PDB entry 7VYM | electron microscopy, 3.68 A resolution | chains A and B of the 5 polymer chains in the assembly

Chain A:
Protein: Capsid protein VP1
From: Coxsackievirus B3
Chain sequence (284 residues; row label = number of the first residue in the row):
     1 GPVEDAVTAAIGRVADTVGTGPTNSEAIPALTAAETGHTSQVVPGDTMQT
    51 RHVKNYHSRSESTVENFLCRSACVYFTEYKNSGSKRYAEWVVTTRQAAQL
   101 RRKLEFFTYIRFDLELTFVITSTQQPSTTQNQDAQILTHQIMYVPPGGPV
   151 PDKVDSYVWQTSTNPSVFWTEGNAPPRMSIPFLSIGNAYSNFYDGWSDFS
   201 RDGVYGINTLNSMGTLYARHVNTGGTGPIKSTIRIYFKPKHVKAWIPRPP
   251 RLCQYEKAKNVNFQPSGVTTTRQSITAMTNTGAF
Unresolved in the structure: 1-12, 280-284
From the paper describing this entry:
  - conformationally variable residues (loop rearrangement): N208 to L216

Chain B:
Protein: Capsid protein VP2
From: Coxsackievirus B3
Chain sequence (263 residues; row label = number of the first residue in the row):
     1 SPTVEECGYSDRVRSITLGNSTITTQECANVVVGYGVWPDYLKDNEATAE
    51 DQPTQPDVATCRFYTLDSVQWQKTSPGWWWKLPDALSNLGLFGQNMQYHY
   101 LGRTGYTIHVQCNASKFHQGCLLVVCVPEAEMGCATLDNTPSSAELLGGD
   151 AAKEFAGEPIASGSNKLVQRVVYNAGMGIGVGNLTIFPHQWINLRTNNSA
   201 TIVMPYTNSVPMDNMFRHNNVTLMVIPFVPLDYCPGSTTYVPITVTIAPM
   251 NAEYNGLRLAGHQ
Unresolved in the structure: 1-7, 263

Interface between chain A and chain B:
Contacting residue pairs (106; chain A residue first):
  A34(A) with W191(B)
  E35(A) with Q190(B); W191(B), hydrogen bond (backbone-backbone); N193(B), hydrogen bond; T196(B); N197(B)
  T36(A) with A29(B); N30(B); V32(B)
  G37(A) with H189(B)
  T108(A) with E129(B)
  Y109(A) with E129(B), hydrogen bond; T207(B), hydrogen bond (side chain-backbone); N208(B), hydrogen bond; S209(B)
  G186(A) with V210(B)
  N187(A) with S209(B)
  A188(A) with S209(B)
  S190(A) with S209(B), hydrogen bond
  F192(A) with E129(B); E131(B)
  Y193(A) with E129(B); E131(B), hydrogen bond (backbone-side chain); D213(B); R217(B); H218(B)
  D194(A) with K81(B), salt bridge; E129(B), hydrogen bond (backbone-side chain); A130(B); E131(B); L146(B); H218(B); N219(B), hydrogen bond (backbone-backbone); T222(B)
  G195(A) with R217(B); H218(B)
  W196(A) with P141(B); S142(B); S143(B); R217(B), hydrogen bond (backbone-backbone)
  S197(A) with R217(B), hydrogen bond (backbone-side chain)
  F199(A) with Y100(B), hydrophobic; N214(B); R217(B)
  R201(A) with D84(B), salt bridge; S143(B); F216(B), hydrogen bond (side chain-backbone)
  Y205(A) with A130(B); E131(B); M132(B), hydrogen bond (side chain-backbone); T140(B); P141(B), hydrophobic; L146(B)
  G206(A) with E131(B)
  I207(A) with E131(B), hydrogen bond (backbone-side chain)
  I246(A) with Y35(B); P128(B), hydrophobic; T207(B)
  P247(A) with I186(B); F187(B)
  R248(A) with P128(B), hydrogen bond (side chain-backbone); E129(B), hydrogen bond (side chain-backbone); A130(B); E131(B); M177(B), hydrogen bond; F187(B)
  P249(A) with I179(B); N183(B); I186(B); F187(B)
  P250(A) with I179(B)
  R251(A) with G178(B); I179(B)
  L252(A) with N174(B); G178(B), hydrogen bond (backbone-backbone); I179(B), hydrophobic; G180(B)
  C253(A) with N174(B); G178(B), hydrogen bond (backbone-backbone)
  E256(A) with L137(B)
  K257(A) with L137(B)
  N260(A) with L137(B); D138(B)
  V261(A) with E131(B); M132(B); G133(B)
  N262(A) with G133(B); C134(B), hydrogen bond (side chain-backbone); T136(B), hydrogen bond (side chain-backbone); L137(B), hydrogen bond (side chain-backbone); N139(B), hydrogen bond (side chain-backbone)
  F263(A) with L137(B); Q169(B); V171(B), hydrophobic; N174(B); G176(B); M177(B); G178(B)
  Q264(A) with L137(B)
  P265(A) with P159(B), hydrophobic; Q169(B); Y173(B); N174(B)
  S266(A) with Y173(B); N174(B)
  V268(A) with Y173(B)
Interface residues without a listed pair, chain A (40 interface residues in all): G203
Interface residues without a listed pair, chain B (58 interface residues in all): V127, L147, L184, P211, H262

Overview:
40 residues of chain A and 58 residues of chain B are in contact; the contacts include 23 hydrogen bonds and 2
salt bridges. Polar pairs include D194(A)-K81(B), R201(A)-D84(B) and E35(A)-N193(B). From the paper:
conformational variability at N208(A).
Here chain A is Capsid protein VP1 and chain B is Capsid protein VP2, both from Coxsackievirus B3. Entry 7VYM
(Coxsackievirus B3 at pH7.4 (VP3-234E) incubation with coxsackievirus and adenovirus receptor for 10min) was
determined by electron microscopy, deposited together with 7VXH, 7VXZ, 7VY0, 7VY5, 7VY6, 7VYK and 3 further
entries.
